PDB entry 5H9F | X-ray diffraction, 2.45 A resolution | chains A and M of the 14 polymer chains in the assembly

== Chain A ==
Name: CRISPR system Cascade subunit CasA
Source organism: Escherichia coli (strain K12)
UniProt: Q46901 (CSE1_ECOLI); numbering as in UniProt (aligned over 1-502)
Amino-acid sequence (502 residues; numbered 1 to 502; the number before each row is that of its first residue):
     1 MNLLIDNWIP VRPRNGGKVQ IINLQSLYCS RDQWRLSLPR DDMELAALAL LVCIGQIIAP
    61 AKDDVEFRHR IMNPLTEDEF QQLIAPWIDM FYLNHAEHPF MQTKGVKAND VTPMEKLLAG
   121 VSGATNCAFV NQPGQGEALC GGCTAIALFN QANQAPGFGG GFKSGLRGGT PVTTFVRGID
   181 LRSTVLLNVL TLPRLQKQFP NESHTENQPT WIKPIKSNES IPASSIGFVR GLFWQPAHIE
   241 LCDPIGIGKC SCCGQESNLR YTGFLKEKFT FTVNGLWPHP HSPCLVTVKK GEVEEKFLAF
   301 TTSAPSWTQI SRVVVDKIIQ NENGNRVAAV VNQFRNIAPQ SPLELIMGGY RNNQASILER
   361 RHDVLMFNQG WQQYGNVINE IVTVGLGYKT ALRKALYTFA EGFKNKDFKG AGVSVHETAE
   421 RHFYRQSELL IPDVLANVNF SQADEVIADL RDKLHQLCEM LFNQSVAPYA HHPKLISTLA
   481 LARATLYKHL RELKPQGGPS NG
Unresolved in the structure: 1, 201-204, 323, 367-374, 496-502
Bound ions: Zn2+: Cys140, Cys143, Cys250, Cys253
UniProt features mapped onto this chain:
  - mutagenesis: Phe129 (F129A: 80% increase in phage sensitivity; 500-fold decrease in affinity for target dsDNA), Val130 (V130A: 20% increase in phage sensitivity; no change in binding of target dsDNA), Asn131 (N131A: 45% increase in phage sensitivity; 60-fold decrease in affinity for target dsDNA)
What the authors report for this chain:
  - binding site for DNA (50-MER) Target: Thr125, Gly159 to Gly161, Lys268, Asn353, Gln354, Ala355
  - specificity-determining residues: Lys268, Ala355
  - binding site for DNA (28-MER) Non-target (chain M): Gly157, Lys163, Gly169, Lys296, Arg393, Lys394, Lys488, His489, Arg491
  - mutagenesis - T125A, N353A, N353A/Q354A, Q354A: unchanged binding to DNA (50-MER) Target
  - mutagenesis - G160A (100-fold), K268A (>8-fold): decreased binding to DNA (50-MER) Target
  - mutagenesis - G160A: abolished catalytic activity with DNA (50-MER) Target
  - mutagenesis - K268A (>10-fold): decreased catalytic activity with DNA (50-MER) Target
  - mutagenesis - Y397A: unchanged binding to DNA (28-MER) Non-target (chain M)
  - mutagenesis - G160A, K268A (>10-fold): decreased catalytic activity on Cas3

== Chain M ==
Molecule: DNA (28-MER) Non-target
Sequence (28 nucleotides; row label = number of the first residue in the row):
     1 TCTGTGCAGT GCTCGATGTT TTATTTAT

== How chain A and chain M interact ==
Residue-residue contacts - 39 pairs, chain A then chain M:
  Gly159(A) - DG18(M)  base contact
  Gly160(A) - DT17(M)  base contact
  Gly160(A) - DG18(M)  hydrogen bond to the base
  Gly161(A) - DG18(M)  hydrogen bond to the sugar
  Phe162(A) - DG18(M)  hydrogen bond to the sugar
  Lys163(A) - DG18(M)  phosphate contact
  Lys163(A) - DT19(M)  salt bridge to the phosphate
  Ser164(A) - DT19(M)  sugar contact
  Gly168(A) - DT20(M)  phosphate contact
  Gly169(A) - DT20(M)  hydrogen bond to the phosphate
  Thr270(A) - DG18(M)  phosphate contact
  Lys296(A) - DT21(M)  salt bridge to the phosphate
  Thr301(A) - DT21(M)  phosphate contact
  Thr301(A) - DT22(M)  base contact
  Thr302(A) - DT21(M)  base contact
  Thr302(A) - DT22(M)  base contact
  Thr302(A) - DA23(M)  hydrogen bond to the base
  Gln354(A) - DG18(M)  base contact
  Gln354(A) - DT19(M)  hydrogen bond to the base
  Ala355(A) - DG18(M)  base contact
  Arg393(A) - DA23(M)  base contact
  Lys394(A) - DT24(M)  sugar contact
  Tyr397(A) - DT22(M)  hydrogen bond to the phosphate
  Tyr397(A) - DA23(M)  hydrogen bond to the phosphate
  Tyr397(A) - DT24(M)  sugar contact
  Thr398(A) - DT24(M)  hydrogen bond to the sugar
  Thr398(A) - DT25(M)  sugar contact
  Glu401(A) - DT24(M)  base contact
  His416(A) - DA23(M)  hydrogen bond to the base
  Glu417(A) - DT21(M)  base contact
  Leu481(A) - DT25(M)  phosphate contact
  Leu481(A) - DT26(M)  base contact
  Ala484(A) - DT26(M)  sugar contact
  Thr485(A) - DT25(M)  sugar contact
  Thr485(A) - DT26(M)  sugar contact
  Lys488(A) - DT26(M)  salt bridge to the phosphate
  Lys488(A) - DA27(M)  phosphate contact
  His489(A) - DT25(M)  salt bridge to the phosphate
  Arg491(A) - DA27(M)  salt bridge to the phosphate
Also at the interface, not in a pair above, chain A (28 interface residues in all): Lys268
Also at the interface, not in a pair above, chain M (13 interface residues in all): DG15, DA16

== Overview ==
Chain A and chain M form an interface of 28 and 13 residues respectively; the contacts include 10 hydrogen
bonds and 5 salt bridges. Polar contacts include Gly160(A)-DG18(M), Thr302(A)-DA23(M) and Gln354(A)-DT19(M).
From the paper: a binding site for DNA (28-MER) Non-target (chain M) at Gly157(A), Lys163(A) and Gly169(A)
among others; G160A and K268A of chain A reduce binding to DNA (50-MER) Target; 7 substitutions were tested in
all.
Chain A is CRISPR system Cascade subunit CasA (Escherichia coli (strain K12)) and chain M is DNA (28-MER)
Non-target; the structure, Crystal structure of E. coli Cascade bound to a PAM-containing dsDNA target at 2.45
angstrom resolution, was determined by X-ray diffraction (same publication as 5H9E).
